PDB entry 8AJB | electron microscopy, 4.30 A resolution (low resolution: residue-level contacts below are approximate; hydrogen-bond / salt-bridge calls are withheld) | chains D and F of the 24 polymer chains in the assembly

== Chain D ==
Protein: Crescentin
Organism: Caulobacter vibrioides
Reference sequence: A0A8F8EC09 (A0A8F8EC09_CAUVI); the construct has insertions or renumbered stretches relative to UniProt, so the offset changes along the chain: 1-405 = UniProt 1-405; 409-460 = UniProt 406-457
Amino-acid sequence (460 residues; row label = number of the first residue in the row):
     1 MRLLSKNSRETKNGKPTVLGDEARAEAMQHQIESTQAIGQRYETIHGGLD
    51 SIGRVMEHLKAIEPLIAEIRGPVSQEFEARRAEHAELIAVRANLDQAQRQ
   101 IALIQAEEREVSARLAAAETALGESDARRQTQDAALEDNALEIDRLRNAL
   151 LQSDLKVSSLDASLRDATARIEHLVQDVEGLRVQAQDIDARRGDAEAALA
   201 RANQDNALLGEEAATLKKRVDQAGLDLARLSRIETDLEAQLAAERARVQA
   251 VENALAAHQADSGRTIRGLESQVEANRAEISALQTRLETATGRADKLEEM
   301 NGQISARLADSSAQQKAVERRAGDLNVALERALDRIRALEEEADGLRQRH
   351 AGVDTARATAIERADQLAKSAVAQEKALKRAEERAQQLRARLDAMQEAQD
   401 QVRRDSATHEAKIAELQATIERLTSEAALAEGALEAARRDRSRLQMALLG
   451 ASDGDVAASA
Unresolved in the structure: 1-212, 447-460
Differences from the reference sequence: insertion (406-408)

== Chain F ==
Protein: Crescentin-specific megabody MB13
Notes: antibody fragment or engineered binder
Amino-acid sequence (907 residues; each row starts with the number of its first residue):
     1 EVQLQESGGGLVYKEETQSGLNNYARVVEKGQYDSLEIPAQVAASWESGR
    51 DDAAVFGFIDKEQLDKYVANGGKRSDWTVKFAENRSQDGTLLGYSLLQES
   101 VDQASYMYSDNHYLAEMATILGKPEEAKRYRQLAQQLADYINTCMFDPTT
   151 QFYYDVRIEDKPLANGCAGKPIVERGKGPEGWSPLFNGAATQANADAVVK
   201 VMLDPKEFNTFVPLGTAALTNPAFGADIYWRGRVWVDQFWFGLKGMERYG
   251 YRDDALKLADTFFRHAKGLTADGPIQENYNPLTGAQQGAPNFSWSAAHLY
   301 MLYNDFFRKQASGGGSGGGGSGGGGSGNADNYKNVINRTGAPQYMKDYDY
   351 DDHQRFNPFFDLGAWHGHLLPDGPNTMGGFPGVALLTEEYINFMASNFDR
   401 LTVWQDGKKVDFTLEAYSIPGALVQKLTAKDVQVEMTLRFATPRTSLLET
   451 KITSNKPLDLVWDGELLEKLEAKEGKPLSDKTIAGEYPDYQRKISATRDG
   501 LKVTFGKVRATWDLLTSGESEYQVHKSLPVQTEINGNRFTSKAHINGSTT
   551 LYTTYSHLLTAQEVSKEQMQIRDILARPAFYLTASQQRWEEYLKKGLTNP
   601 DATPEQTRVAVKAIETLNGNWRSPGGAVKFNTVTPSVTGRWFSGNQTWPW
   651 DTWKQAFAMAHFNPDIAKENIRAVFSWQIQPGDSVRPQDVGFVPDLIAWN
   701 LSPERGGDGGNWNERNTKPSLAAWSVMEVYNVTQDKTWVAEMYPKLVAYH
   751 DWWLRNRDHNGNGVPEYGATRDKAHNTESGEMLFTVKKDSLRLSCASSRS
   801 IDGINIMRWYRQAPGKQRGMVAVVTGWGSTNYVDSVKGRFIISRDSAKDT
   851 VYLQMNNLKPEDTAVYSCNAIYRGSEYWGQGTQVTVSSGENLYFQGSHHH
   901 HHHHHHH
Unresolved in the structure: 14-789, 888-907
Disulfides: C795-C868

== How chain D and chain F interact ==
Residue-residue contacts - 18 pairs, chain D then chain F:
  Q417(D) with T825(F); W827(F)
  I420(D) with I806(F)
  E421(D) with S829(F)
  T424(D) with V823(F); N831(F)
  S425(D) with N831(F)
  A427(D) with M820(F)
  A428(D) with M820(F); Y832(F)
  L429(D) with D834(F)
  E431(D) with G819(F); M820(F)
  G432(D) with V833(F)
  E435(D) with Q817(F); R818(F)
  R438(D) with K816(F); Q817(F)
Also at the interface, not in a pair above, chain D (14 interface residues in all): A433, S442
Also at the interface, not in a pair above, chain F (15 interface residues in all): T830

== Summary ==
14 residues of chain D and 15 residues of chain F are in contact.
Here chain D is Crescentin (Caulobacter vibrioides) and chain F is Crescentin-specific megabody MB13. Entry
8AJB (Cryo-EM structure of crescentin filaments (stutter mutant, C2 symmetry and large box)) was determined by
electron microscopy together with 8AFE, 8AFH, 8AFL, 8AFM, 8AHL, 8AIA and 8AIX from the same study.
